PDB entry 4CQS | X-ray diffraction, 2.55 A resolution | chains A and B

Chain A:
Name: Hemagglutinin HA1
Organism: Influenza A virus
Notes: fragment: ha1 of trypsin released ectodomain, residues 17-342
Reference sequence: Q6DQ34 (Q6DQ34_9INFA); residues 1-326 here correspond to UniProt positions 17-342 (UniProt number = residue number + 16)
Sequence (326 residues; row label = number of the first residue in the row):
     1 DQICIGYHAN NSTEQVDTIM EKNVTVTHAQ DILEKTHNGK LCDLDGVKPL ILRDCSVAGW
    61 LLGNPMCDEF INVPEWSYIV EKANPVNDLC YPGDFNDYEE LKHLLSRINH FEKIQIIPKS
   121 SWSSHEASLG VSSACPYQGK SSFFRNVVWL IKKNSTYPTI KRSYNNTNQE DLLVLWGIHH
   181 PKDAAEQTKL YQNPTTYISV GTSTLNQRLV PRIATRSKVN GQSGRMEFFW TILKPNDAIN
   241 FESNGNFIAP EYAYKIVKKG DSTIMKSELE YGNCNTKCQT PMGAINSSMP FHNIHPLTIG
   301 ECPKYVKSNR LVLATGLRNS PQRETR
Not modelled in the structure: 322-326
Differences from the reference sequence: engineered mutation K182 (Asn198 in Q6DQ34); conflict T325 (Arg341 in Q6DQ34)
Cystine bridges: C42-C274, C55-C67, C90-C135, C278-C302
Glycans and other covalent adducts: N-acetylglucosamine (NAG) linked to N11, N23, N165, N286
Small-molecule neighbours: MPO (3[N-morpholino]propane sulfonic acid): L129, V131, S132, S133, W149, I151, L190, Q222

Chain B:
Name: Hemagglutinin HA2
Organism: Influenza A virus
Notes: fragment: ha2 of trypsin released ectodomain, residues 347-512
Reference sequence: Q6DQ34 (Q6DQ34_9INFA); residues 1-166 here correspond to UniProt positions 347-512 (UniProt number = residue number + 346)
Sequence (166 residues; numbered 1 to 166; the number before each row is that of its first residue):
     1 GLFGAIAGFI EGGWQGMVDG WYGYHHSNEQ GSGYAADKES TQKAIDGVTN KVNSIIDKMN
    61 TQFEAVGREF NNLERRIENL NKKMEDGFLD VWTYNAELLV LMENERTLDF HDSNVKNLYD
   121 KVRLQLRDNA KELGNGCFEF YHKCDNECME SVRNGTYDYP QYSEEA
Not modelled in the structure: 163-166
Cystine bridges: C144-C148
Glycans and other covalent adducts: N-acetylglucosamine (NAG) linked to N154
Small-molecule neighbours: MPO (3[N-morpholino]propane sulfonic acid): W14, H25, Y34, N135, C137

How chain A and chain B interact:
Disulfides between the chains: C4(A)-C137(B)
Pairs across the interface (101; chain A residue first):
  D1(A) - S27(B)
  D1(A) - N28(B)
  D1(A) - E139(B)
  D1(A) - F140(B)  hydrogen bond (backbone-backbone)
  D1(A) - K143(B)
  D1(A) - C144(B)  hydrogen bond (side chain-backbone)
  Q2(A) - H26(B)
  Q2(A) - S27(B)  hydrogen bond (backbone-backbone)
  Q2(A) - L133(B)
  Q2(A) - C137(B)
  Q2(A) - F138(B)
  Q2(A) - F140(B)
  Q2(A) - M149(B)
  I3(A) - H25(B)
  I3(A) - C137(B)
  I3(A) - F138(B)  hydrogen bond (backbone-backbone)
  I3(A) - F140(B)  hydrophobic
  I3(A) - V152(B)  hydrophobic
  C4(A) - W14(B)
  C4(A) - Y24(B)
  C4(A) - H25(B)  hydrogen bond (backbone-backbone)
  C4(A) - G136(B)
  C4(A) - C137(B)  disulfide
  I5(A) - I10(B)
  I5(A) - W14(B)
  I5(A) - G23(B)
  I5(A) - Y24(B)  hydrophobic
  I5(A) - V122(B)  hydrophobic
  I5(A) - G136(B)  hydrogen bond (backbone-backbone)
  G6(A) - W14(B)
  G6(A) - M17(B)
  G6(A) - Y22(B)
  G6(A) - G23(B)  hydrogen bond (backbone-backbone)
  Y7(A) - I6(B)
  Y7(A) - A7(B)  hydrogen bond (side chain-backbone)
  Y7(A) - I10(B)  hydrogen bond (side chain-backbone)
  Y7(A) - E11(B)
  Y7(A) - G12(B)
  Y7(A) - G13(B)  hydrogen bond (side chain-backbone)
  Y7(A) - W14(B)  hydrogen bond (backbone-backbone)
  Y7(A) - M17(B)
  Y7(A) - W21(B)
  H8(A) - W14(B)
  H8(A) - M17(B)  hydrogen bond (side chain-backbone)
  H8(A) - G20(B)
  H8(A) - W21(B)  hydrogen bond (backbone-backbone)
  A9(A) - G13(B)
  A9(A) - W14(B)  hydrogen bond (backbone-backbone)
  A9(A) - Q15(B)
  N10(A) - Q15(B)  hydrogen bond (backbone-side chain)
  V16(A) - N104(B)
  D17(A) - L101(B)
  D17(A) - N104(B)  hydrogen bond (backbone-side chain)
  T18(A) - L101(B)
  T18(A) - N104(B)
  T18(A) - E105(B)
  I19(A) - L101(B)  hydrophobic
  I19(A) - E105(B)
  M20(A) - E105(B)  hydrogen bond (backbone-side chain)
  V26(A) - L108(B)  hydrophobic
  H28(A) - W21(B)
  Q30(A) - V52(B)
  E99(A) - E69(B)
  E99(A) - N71(B)
  K102(A) - E69(B)  salt bridge
  P290(A) - I56(B)  hydrophobic
  F291(A) - M59(B)  hydrophobic
  F291(A) - Q62(B)
  F291(A) - A96(B)  hydrophobic
  L297(A) - A65(B)  hydrophobic
  L297(A) - V66(B)
  K304(A) - M59(B)
  K304(A) - N60(B)  hydrogen bond (side chain-backbone)
  K304(A) - Q62(B)
  K304(A) - E64(B)  salt bridge
  Y305(A) - Q62(B)  hydrogen bond (backbone-side chain)
  Y305(A) - L89(B)  hydrophobic
  V306(A) - T93(B)
  K307(A) - D86(B)  salt bridge
  K307(A) - D90(B)  salt bridge
  K307(A) - T93(B)  hydrogen bond (backbone-side chain)
  S308(A) - E97(B)  hydrogen bond
  L311(A) - E97(B)
  V312(A) - V100(B)
  V312(A) - N104(B)  hydrogen bond (backbone-side chain)
  L313(A) - I55(B)  hydrophobic
  L313(A) - N104(B)
  A314(A) - N104(B)  hydrogen bond (backbone-side chain)
  A314(A) - T107(B)
  T315(A) - W21(B)
  T315(A) - V48(B)
  T315(A) - T107(B)
  T315(A) - H111(B)  hydrogen bond (backbone-side chain)
  G316(A) - W21(B)
  G316(A) - L108(B)
  G316(A) - H111(B)  hydrogen bond (backbone-side chain)
  L317(A) - Y22(B)  hydrophobic
  L317(A) - H111(B)
  R318(A) - L108(B)
  S320(A) - G12(B)
  S320(A) - G13(B)  hydrogen bond (side chain-backbone)
Interface residues without a listed pair, chain A (45 interface residues in all): N11, V24, T27, I32, E81, I264, K266, P296
Interface residues without a listed pair, chain B (67 interface residues in all): V18, E29, G67, F70, E85, W92, L98, M102, V115, L118, Y119, L126, R153

Overview:
The interface between chain A and chain B involves 45 residues on one side and 67 on the other; the contacts
include 1 disulfide bond, 26 hydrogen bonds and 4 salt bridges. Polar pairs include K102(A)-E69(B),
K304(A)-E64(B) and K307(A)-D86(B).
Here chain A is Hemagglutinin HA1 and chain B is Hemagglutinin HA2, both from Influenza A virus. Entry 4CQS
(H5 (VN1194) Asn186Lys Mutant Haemagglutinin in Complex with Avian Receptor Analogue 3'SLN) was determined by
X-ray diffraction, deposited together with 4CQP, 4CQQ, 4CQR, 4CQU, 4CQV, 4CQW and 5 further entries.
